PDB entry 8Z1X | electron microscopy, 3.20 A resolution | chains A and B of the 4 polymer chains in the assembly

[Chain A]
Molecule: Dipeptide transport system permease protein DppB
From: Escherichia coli K-12
UniProt: P0AEF8 (DPPB_ECOLI); numbering as in UniProt (aligned over 1-339)
Sequence (339 residues; row label = number of the first residue in the row):
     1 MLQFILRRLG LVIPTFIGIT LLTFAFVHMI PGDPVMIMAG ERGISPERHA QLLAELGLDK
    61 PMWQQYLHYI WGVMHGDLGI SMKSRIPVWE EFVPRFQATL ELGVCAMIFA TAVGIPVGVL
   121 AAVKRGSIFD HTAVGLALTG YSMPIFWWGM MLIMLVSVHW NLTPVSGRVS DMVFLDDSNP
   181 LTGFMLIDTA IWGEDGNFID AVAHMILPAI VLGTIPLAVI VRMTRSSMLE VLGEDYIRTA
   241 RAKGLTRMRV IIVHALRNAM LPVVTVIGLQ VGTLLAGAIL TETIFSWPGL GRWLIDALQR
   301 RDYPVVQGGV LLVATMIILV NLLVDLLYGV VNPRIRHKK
Unresolved in the structure: 31-61

[Chain B]
Molecule: Dipeptide transport system permease protein DppC
From: Escherichia coli K-12
UniProt: P0AEG1 (DPPC_ECOLI); residue numbers follow UniProt; this construct covers 1-300
Sequence (300 residues; row label = number of the first residue in the row):
     1 MSQVTENKVI SAPVPMTPLQ EFWHYFKRNK GAVVGLVYVV IVLFIAIFAN WIAPYNPAEQ
    61 FRDALLAPPA WQEGGSMAHL LGTDDVGRDV LSRLMYGARL SLLVGCLVVV LSLIMGVILG
   121 LIAGYFGGLV DNIIMRVVDI MLALPSLLLA LVLVAIFGPS IGNAALALTF VALPHYVRLT
   181 RAAVLVEVNR DYVTASRVAG AGAMRQMFIN IFPNCLAPLI VQASLGFSNA ILDMAALGFL
   241 GMGAQPPTPE WGTMLSDVLQ FAQSAWWVVT FPGLAILLTV LAFNLMGDGL RDALDPKLKQ
Unresolved in the structure: 1-15, 297-300

[Interface between chain A and chain B]
Pairs across the interface (56):
  L11(A) - R136(B)
  G18(A) - I140(B)
  L22(A) - I140(B)  hydrophobic
  F26(A) - I156(B)  hydrophobic
  L138(A) - L281(B)  hydrophobic
  L138(A) - N284(B)
  L138(A) - L285(B)  hydrophobic
  L138(A) - D288(B)
  T139(A) - L277(B)
  Y141(A) - N284(B)
  S142(A) - L232(B)
  S142(A) - L277(B)
  S142(A) - V280(B)
  S142(A) - L281(B)
  S142(A) - N284(B)
  M143(A) - L232(B)
  M143(A) - L277(B)  hydrophobic
  P144(A) - L232(B)
  P144(A) - G273(B)
  P144(A) - I276(B)  hydrophobic
  F146(A) - A235(B)
  F146(A) - A236(B)  hydrophobic
  F146(A) - F239(B)  hydrophobic
  F146(A) - L255(B)  hydrophobic
  W147(A) - V269(B)  hydrogen bond (side chain-backbone)
  W147(A) - T270(B)  hydrogen bond (side chain-backbone)
  W147(A) - G273(B)
  W147(A) - L274(B)
  M150(A) - F239(B)  hydrophobic
  M150(A) - L255(B)
  M150(A) - V258(B)  hydrophobic
  M150(A) - V269(B)  hydrophobic
  M151(A) - T270(B)
  M154(A) - A262(B)
  M154(A) - V269(B)  hydrophobic
  V158(A) - Q263(B)
  H159(A) - A262(B)
  H159(A) - Q263(B)
  R222(A) - D288(B)  salt bridge
  R222(A) - R291(B)
  G272(A) - P145(B)
  I279(A) - L240(B)  hydrophobic
  L280(A) - F239(B)  hydrophobic
  I284(A) - F239(B)  hydrophobic
  I284(A) - L259(B)
  I295(A) - L151(B)  hydrophobic
  L298(A) - L151(B)
  L298(A) - A155(B)  hydrophobic
  Q299(A) - L240(B)  hydrogen bond (side chain-backbone)
  Y303(A) - A155(B)
  V306(A) - V152(B)  hydrophobic
  V310(A) - L144(B)
  V310(A) - V152(B)  hydrophobic
  V313(A) - L144(B)  hydrophobic
  A314(A) - A143(B)
  I317(A) - A143(B)
Other interface residues (no listed pair), chain A (39 interface residues in all): P14, T15, I19, I153, L275, A276, T283, L294
Other interface residues (no listed pair), chain B (36 interface residues in all): D139, L147, L148, M242, W266

[In short]
39 residues of chain A face 36 of chain B across their interface; the contacts include 3 hydrogen bonds and 1
salt bridge. Polar contacts include R222(A)-D288(B), W147(A)-V269(B) and W147(A)-T270(B).
Chain A is Dipeptide transport system permease protein DppB and chain B is Dipeptide transport system permease
protein DppC, both from Escherichia coli K-12; the structure, Cryo-EM structure of Escherichia coli DppBCDF
complex bound to AMPPNP, was determined by electron microscopy (same publication as 8Z1V, 8Z1W and 8Z1Y).
